4EMR - chain A; structure by X-ray diffraction, 1.75 A resolution.

Chain A:
Molecule: rRNA N-glycosidase
From: Momordica balsamina
Notes: EC 3.2.2.22
UniProtKB: D9J2T9 (D9J2T9_MOMBA); residue numbers follow UniProt; this construct covers 1-246
Chain sequence (246 residues; row label = number of the first residue in the row):
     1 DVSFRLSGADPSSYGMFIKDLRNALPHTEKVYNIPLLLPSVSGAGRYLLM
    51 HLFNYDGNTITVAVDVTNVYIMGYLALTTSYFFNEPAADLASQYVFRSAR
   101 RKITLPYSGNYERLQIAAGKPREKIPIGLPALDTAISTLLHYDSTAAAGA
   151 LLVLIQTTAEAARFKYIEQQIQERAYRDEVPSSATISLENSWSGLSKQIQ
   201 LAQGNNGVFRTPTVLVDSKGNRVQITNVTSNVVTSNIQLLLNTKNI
Glycans and other covalent adducts: N-acetylglucosamine (NAG) linked to N227
Small-molecule neighbours: 7-methyl-guanosine-5'-triphosphate (MGP): Y70, I71, M72, F83, E85, G109, N110, Y111, E112, I155, E160, R163, E189, N190, S191, W192, S193

Summary:
Chain A binds 7-methyl-guanosine-5'-triphosphate. Covalently linked N-acetylglucosamine: at N227.
Chain A is rRNA N-glycosidase (Momordica balsamina); the structure, Crystal Structure determination of type1
ribosome inactivating protein complexed with 7-methylguanosine-triphosphate at 1.75A, was determined by X-ray
diffraction, deposited together with 4I47 and 4EMF.
